Entry 1S77 (X-ray diffraction, 2.69 A resolution); this record covers chains T and D of the 4 polymer chains in the assembly.

== Chain T ==
Molecule: 21-nt DNA strand
Sequence (21 nucleotides; numbered 130 to 110; the number before each row is that of its first residue; the depositors numbered this strand downwards along its sequence, so these rows (ascending numbers) run in the REVERSE of the deposited 5'-to-3' order):
   110 TTGTGCCGCT TACGCGTGCC G

== Chain D ==
Name: DNA-directed RNA polymerase
Source organism: Enterobacteria phage T7
Notes: EC 2.7.7.6
UniProt: P00573 (RPOL_BPT7); residues 1-883 here = UniProt positions 1-883
Sequence (883 residues; numbered 1 to 883; the number before each row is that of its first residue):
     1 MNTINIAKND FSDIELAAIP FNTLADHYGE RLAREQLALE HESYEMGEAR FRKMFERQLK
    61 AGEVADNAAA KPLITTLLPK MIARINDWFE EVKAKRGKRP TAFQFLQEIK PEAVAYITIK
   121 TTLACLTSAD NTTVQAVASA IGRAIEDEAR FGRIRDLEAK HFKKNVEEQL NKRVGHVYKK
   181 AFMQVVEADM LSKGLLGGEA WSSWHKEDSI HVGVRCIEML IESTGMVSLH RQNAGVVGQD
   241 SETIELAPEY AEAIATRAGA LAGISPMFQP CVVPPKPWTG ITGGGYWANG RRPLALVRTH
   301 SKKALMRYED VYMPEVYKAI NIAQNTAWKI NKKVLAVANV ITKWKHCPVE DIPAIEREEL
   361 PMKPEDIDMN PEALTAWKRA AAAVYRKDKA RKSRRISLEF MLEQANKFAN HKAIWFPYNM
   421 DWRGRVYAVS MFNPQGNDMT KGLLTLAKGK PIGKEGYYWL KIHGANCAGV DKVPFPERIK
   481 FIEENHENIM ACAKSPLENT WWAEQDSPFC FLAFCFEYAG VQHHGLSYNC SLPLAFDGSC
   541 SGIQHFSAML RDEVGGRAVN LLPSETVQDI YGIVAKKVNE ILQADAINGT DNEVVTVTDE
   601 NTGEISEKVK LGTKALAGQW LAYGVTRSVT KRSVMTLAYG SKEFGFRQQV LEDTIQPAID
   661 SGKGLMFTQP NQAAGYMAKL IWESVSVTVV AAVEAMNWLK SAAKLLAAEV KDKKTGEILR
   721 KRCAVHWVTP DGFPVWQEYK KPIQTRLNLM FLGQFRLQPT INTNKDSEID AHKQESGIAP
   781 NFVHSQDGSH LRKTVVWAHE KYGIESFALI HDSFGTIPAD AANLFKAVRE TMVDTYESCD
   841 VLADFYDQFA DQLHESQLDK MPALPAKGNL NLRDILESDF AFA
Not modelled in the structure: 1-11, 195-199, 231-240, 362-376, 595-608
Swiss-Prot annotation at these positions:
  - active site: Asp537, Lys631, Asp812
  - mutagenesis: Lys172 (K172L/G: No change in activity), Pro563 (P563A/T: Inactivated), Tyr571 (Y571S: Inactivated), Lys631 (K631G: Partially inactivated; K631L: Partially inactivated; K631R: Partially inactivated), Thr636 (T636P: Inactivated), Tyr639 (Y639D: Inactivated), Phe646 (F646C: Inactivated)
Ion coordination: Mg2+: Asp537, Asp812 (shared with 1 residue of chain R)
Small-molecule neighbours: pyrophosphate (POP): Lys472, Asp537, Gly538, Ser539, Cys540, Asp569, Tyr571, Arg627, Lys631
Reported in the primary citation:
  - Mg2+ coordination: Asp537
  - catalytic residues: Asp537
  - conformationally variable residues (domain motion, loop rearrangement): Val634 to Gly645

== Chain T / chain D interface ==
Contacting residue pairs (38; chain T residue first):
  DT110(T) - Tyr178(D)  hydrogen bond to the phosphate
  DT111(T) - His176(D)  phosphate contact
  DT111(T) - Tyr178(D)  sugar contact
  DT111(T) - Lys389(D)  hydrogen bond to the base
  DG112(T) - Arg57(D)  salt bridge to the phosphate
  DT113(T) - Lys53(D)  phosphate contact
  DG114(T) - Arg50(D)  salt bridge to the phosphate
  DG114(T) - Met267(D)  phosphate contact
  DC115(T) - Met431(D)  sugar contact
  DC116(T) - Arg298(D)  salt bridge to the phosphate
  DG117(T) - Arg298(D)  hydrogen bond to the phosphate
  DG117(T) - His300(D)  salt bridge to the phosphate
  DG117(T) - Asp421(D)  phosphate contact
  DG117(T) - Trp422(D)  phosphate contact
  DG117(T) - Tyr427(D)  sugar contact
  DC118(T) - Arg423(D)  hydrogen bond to the sugar
  DC118(T) - Tyr739(D)  hydrogen bond to the phosphate
  DC118(T) - Asn781(D)  sugar contact
  DT119(T) - Tyr739(D)  hydrogen bond to the phosphate
  DT119(T) - Ser776(D)  hydrogen bond to the phosphate
  DT119(T) - Gly777(D)  sugar contact
  DT119(T) - Pro780(D)  sugar contact
  DT119(T) - Asn781(D)  phosphate contact
  DT119(T) - His784(D)  base contact
  DT120(T) - Arg632(D)  hydrogen bond to the base
  DT120(T) - Thr636(D)  base contact
  DT120(T) - Tyr639(D)  sugar contact
  DT120(T) - Gly640(D)  sugar contact
  DT120(T) - Ser641(D)  hydrogen bond to the phosphate
  DT120(T) - Lys642(D)  phosphate contact
  DT120(T) - Gly645(D)  phosphate contact
  DT120(T) - Gln649(D)  base contact
  DT120(T) - Ser776(D)  phosphate contact
  DA121(T) - Phe644(D)  base contact
  DA121(T) - His772(D)  salt bridge to the phosphate
  DC122(T) - His772(D)  hydrogen bond to the phosphate
  DG123(T) - Lys163(D)  salt bridge to the phosphate
  DC124(T) - Lys160(D)  phosphate contact
Also at the interface, not in a pair above, chain D (34 interface residues in all): Val174, Ile396

== Overview ==
15 residues of chain T and 34 residues of chain D are in contact; the contacts include 10 hydrogen bonds and 6
salt bridges. Among the polar pairs are DT111(T)-Lys389(D), DT120(T)-Arg632(D) and DC118(T)-Arg423(D). Ligands
of chain D: pyrophosphate. From the paper: the catalytic residue Asp537(D); Mg2+ coordination by Asp537(D).
Here chain T is a 21-nt DNA strand and chain D is DNA-directed RNA polymerase (Enterobacteria phage T7). Entry
1S77 (T7 RNAP product pyrophosphate elongation complex) was determined by X-ray diffraction together with 1S76
from the same study.
